4BKL - chains B and F of the 5 polymer chains in the assembly; structure by X-ray diffraction, 3.25 A resolution.

[Chain B]
Molecule: M2139 fab fragment light chain
Source organism: Mus musculus
Notes: fragment: vl and cl; antibody fragment or engineered binder
Amino-acid sequence (218 residues; numbered 1 to 218; the number before each row is that of its first residue):
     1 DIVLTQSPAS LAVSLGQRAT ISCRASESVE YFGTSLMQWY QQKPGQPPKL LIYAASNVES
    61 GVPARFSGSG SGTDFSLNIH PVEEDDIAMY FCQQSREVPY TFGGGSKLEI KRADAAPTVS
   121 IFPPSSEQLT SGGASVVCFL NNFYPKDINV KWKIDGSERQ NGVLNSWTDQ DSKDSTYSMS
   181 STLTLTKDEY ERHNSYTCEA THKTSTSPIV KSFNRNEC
Disordered / not traced: 217-218
Disulfides: Cys-23/Cys-92, Cys-138/Cys-198

[Chain F]
Molecule: J1 epitope
Amino-acid sequence (37 residues; row label = number of the first residue in the row):
     1 GPPGPPGPPG PPGPPGMPGE RGAAGIAGPK GPPGPPG
Disordered / not traced: 1-8, 35-37
Modified / non-standard residues: Pro-3, Pro-6, Pro-9, Pro-12, Pro-15, Pro-18, Pro-33, Pro-36 (4-hydroxyproline; HYP)
From the paper describing this entry:
  - self-association interface (contacts with another copy of this molecule): Arg-21

[Interface between chain B and chain F]
Pairs across the interface (8):
  Glu-27(B) with Pro-29(F)
  Tyr-31(B) with Ile-26(F), hydrophobic
  Leu-36(B) with Ile-26(F), hydrophobic
  Arg-96(B) with Ile-26(F); Ala-27(F), hydrogen bond (side chain-backbone); Gly-28(F); Pro-29(F)
  Glu-97(B) with Pro-29(F)
Also at the interface, not in a pair above, chain B (6 interface residues in all): Ser-95
From the paper, about this interface:
  - epitope / paratope residues, chain F: Ile-26(F)

[In short]
The interface between chain B and chain F involves 6 residues on one side and 4 on the other; the contacts
include 1 hydrogen bond. The hydrogen-bonded pair is Arg-96(B)/Ala-27(F). The paper reports the
epitope/paratope residue Ile-26(F); a self-association interface involving Arg-21(F).
Chain B is M2139 fab fragment light chain (Mus musculus) and chain F is J1 epitope; the structure, Crystal
structure of the arthritogenic antibody M2139 (Fab fragment) in complex with the triple-helical J1 peptide,
was determined by X-ray diffraction.
